3AQ5 - chain A; structure by X-ray diffraction, 1.78 A resolution.

Chain A:
Molecule: Group 1 truncated hemoglobin
From: Tetrahymena pyriformis
UniProtKB: P17724 (TRHBN_TETPY); numbering as in UniProt (aligned over 1-121)
Amino-acid sequence (121 residues; numbered 1 to 121; the number before each row is that of its first residue):
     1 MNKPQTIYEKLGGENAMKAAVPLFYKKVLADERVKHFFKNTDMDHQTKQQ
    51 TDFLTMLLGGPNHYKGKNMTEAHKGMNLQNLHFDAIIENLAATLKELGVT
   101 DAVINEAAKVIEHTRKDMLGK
Not modelled in the structure: 1-4
Bound ions: heme Fe: H73 (together with oxygen molecule)
Ligand contacts:
  - heme (HEM): V34, F37, F38, T41, H45, Q46, Q49, Q50, F53, L54, L57, Y64, G66, K67, M69, A72, H73, M76, L78, H82, F83, I86, I111, T114, M118
  - oxygen molecule (OXY): F24, Y25, F38, Q46, Q50, H73
Swiss-Prot annotation at these positions:
  - binding site (heme): H73
  - modified residue: M1 (N-acetylmethionine)

In short:
Chain A binds heme and oxygen molecule. From UniProt: heme-binding residue H73.
Chain A is Group 1 truncated hemoglobin (Tetrahymena pyriformis); the structure, Crystal structure of
truncated hemoglobin from Tetrahymena pyriformis, Fe(II)-O2 form, was determined by X-ray diffraction (same
publication as 3AQ6, 3AQ7, 3AQ8 and 3AQ9).
